7XW9 - chains A and B of the 6 polymer chains in the assembly; structure by electron microscopy, 2.70 A resolution.

Chain A:
Name: Guanine nucleotide-binding protein G(q) subunit alpha
From: Homo sapiens
Sequence (409 residues; each row starts with the number of its first residue):
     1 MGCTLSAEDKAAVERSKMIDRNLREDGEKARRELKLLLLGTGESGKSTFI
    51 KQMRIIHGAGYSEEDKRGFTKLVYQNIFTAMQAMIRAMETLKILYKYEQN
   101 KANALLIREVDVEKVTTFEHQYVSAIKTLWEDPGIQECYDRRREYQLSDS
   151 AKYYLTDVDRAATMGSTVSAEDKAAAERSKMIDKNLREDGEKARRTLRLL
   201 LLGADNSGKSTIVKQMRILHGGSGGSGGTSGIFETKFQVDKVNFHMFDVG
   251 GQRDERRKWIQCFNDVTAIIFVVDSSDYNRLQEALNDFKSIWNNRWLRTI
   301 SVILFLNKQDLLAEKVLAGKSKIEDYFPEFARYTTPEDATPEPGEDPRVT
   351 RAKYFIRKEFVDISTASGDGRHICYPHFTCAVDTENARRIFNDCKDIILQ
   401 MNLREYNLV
Disordered / not traced: 1-4, 53-230

Chain B:
Name: Guanine nucleotide-binding protein G(I)/G(S)/G(T) subunit beta-1
From: Rattus norvegicus
Reference sequence: P54311 (GBB1_RAT); residue numbers follow UniProt; this construct covers 2-340
Sequence (345 residues; row label = number of the first residue in the row; numbers below 1 keep their minus sign (Met-4 is residue -4)):
    -4 MGSLLQSELDQLRQEAEQLKNQIRDARKACADATLSQITNNIDPVGRIQM
    46 RTRRTLRGHLAKIYAMHWGTDSRLLVSASQDGKLIIWDSYTTNKVHAIPL
    96 RSSWVMTCAYAPSGNYVACGGLDNICSIYNLKTREGNVRVSRELAGHTGY
   146 LSCCRFLDDNQIVTSSGDTTCALWDIETGQQTTTFTGHTGDVMSLSLAPD
   196 TRLFVSGACDASAKLWDVREGMCRQTFTGHESDINAICFFPNGNAFATGS
   246 DDATCRLFDLRADQELMTYSHDNIICGITSVSFSKSGRLLLAGYDDFNCN
   296 VWDALKADRAGVLAGHDNRVSCLGVTDDGMAVATGSWDSFLKIWN
Disordered / not traced: -4 to 2
Sequence notes: initiating methionine (-4); expression tag (-3 to 1)

Interface between chain A and chain B:
Residue-residue contacts - 40 pairs, chain A then chain B:
  Val13(A) - Asn88(B)
  Arg15(A) - Val90(B)  hydrogen bond (side chain-backbone)
  Arg15(A) - His91(B)
  Ser16(A) - Asn88(B)
  Ser16(A) - Lys89(B)  hydrogen bond (side chain-backbone)
  Ile19(A) - Lys89(B)
  Ile19(A) - Ala92(B)  hydrophobic
  Asp20(A) - Lys89(B)  salt bridge
  Leu23(A) - Gly53(B)
  Leu23(A) - Leu55(B)
  Leu23(A) - Lys78(B)
  Leu23(A) - Ile80(B)  hydrophobic
  Leu23(A) - Lys89(B)
  Asp26(A) - Lys78(B)  salt bridge
  Gly27(A) - Leu55(B)
  Gly231(A) - Leu117(B)
  Ile232(A) - Leu117(B)  hydrophobic
  Phe247(A) - Trp99(B)  hydrophobic
  Gly251(A) - Thr143(B)
  Gln252(A) - Asn119(B)
  Gln252(A) - Thr143(B)  hydrogen bond (side chain-backbone)
  Gln252(A) - Gly144(B)
  Gln252(A) - Tyr145(B)  hydrogen bond (side chain-backbone)
  Arg256(A) - Cys204(B)  hydrogen bond (side chain-backbone)
  Arg256(A) - Asp228(B)  salt bridge
  Lys258(A) - Met188(B)
  Lys258(A) - Asn230(B)
  Lys258(A) - Asp246(B)  salt bridge
  Trp259(A) - Tyr145(B)
  Gln261(A) - Tyr59(B)  hydrogen bond (backbone-side chain)
  Gln261(A) - Arg314(B)
  Gln261(A) - Trp332(B)
  Cys262(A) - Tyr59(B)
  Cys262(A) - Trp99(B)
  Cys262(A) - Leu117(B)  hydrophobic
  Phe263(A) - Trp99(B)  hydrophobic
  Asp265(A) - Lys57(B)  salt bridge
  Arg295(A) - Asp246(B)  salt bridge
  Trp296(A) - Arg314(B)
  Trp296(A) - Trp332(B)  hydrophobic
Also at the interface, not in a pair above, chain A (25 interface residues in all): Ala12, Glu234, Asn264
Also at the interface, not in a pair above, chain B (25 interface residues in all): Asp290

In short:
Chain A and chain B each contribute 25 residues to their interface, with 6 hydrogen bonds and 6 salt bridges.
Among the polar pairs are Asp20(A)-Lys89(B), Asp26(A)-Lys78(B) and Arg256(A)-Asp228(B).
Here chain A is Guanine nucleotide-binding protein G(q) subunit alpha (Homo sapiens) and chain B is Guanine
nucleotide-binding protein G(I)/G(S)/G(T) subunit beta-1 (Rattus norvegicus). Entry 7XW9 (Cryo-EM structure of
the TRH-bound human TRHR-Gq complex) was determined by electron microscopy.
